9CI8 - chains b and n of the 12 polymer chains in the assembly; structure by electron microscopy, 3.01 A resolution.

# Chain b
Protein: T-cell surface glycoprotein CD3 zeta chain
Source organism: Homo sapiens
Reference sequence: P20963 (CD3Z_HUMAN); residue numbers follow UniProt; this construct covers 27-57
Sequence (31 residues; each row starts with the number of its first residue):
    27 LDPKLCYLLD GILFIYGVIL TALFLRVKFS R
UniProt features mapped onto this chain:
  - mutagenesis: D36 (D36E/L/V: Decreases cell surface expression of IgG Fc receptor complex)

# Chain n
Protein: T cell receptor gamma constant 1
Source organism: Homo sapiens
Reference sequence: P0CF51 (TRGC1_HUMAN); residues 241-278 here correspond to UniProt positions 128-165 (UniProt number = residue number - 113)
Sequence (38 residues; row label = number of the first residue in the row):
   241 TLLLQLTNTS AYYMYLLLLL KSVVYFAIIT CCLLRRTA
UniProt features mapped onto this chain:
  - glycosylation: N248 (N-linked (GlcNAc...) asparagine)

# How chain b and chain n interact
Residue-residue contacts (7; chain b residue first):
  P29(b) - T247(n)
  K30(b) - T247(n)
  K30(b) - S250(n)
  Y33(b) - T247(n)
  Y33(b) - N248(n)  hydrogen bond
  Y33(b) - A251(n)  hydrophobic
  D36(b) - Y255(n)  hydrogen bond
Other interface residues (no listed pair), chain n (6 interface residues in all): L244

# Summary
The interface between chain b and chain n involves 4 residues on one side and 6 on the other; the contacts
include 2 hydrogen bonds. Polar pairs include Y33(b)-N248(n) and D36(b)-Y255(n). UniProt lists one mutagenesis
site on chain b.
Here chain b is T-cell surface glycoprotein CD3 zeta chain and chain n is T cell receptor gamma constant 1,
both from Homo sapiens. Entry 9CI8 (T cell receptor complex) was determined by electron microscopy, deposited
together with 9CIA.
